4WKO - chain A; structure by X-ray diffraction, 1.90 A resolution.

[Chain A]
Molecule: Aminodeoxyfutalosine nucleosidase
Source organism: Helicobacter pylori
Notes: EC 3.2.2.9
UniProt: Q9ZMY2 (MQMTN_HELPJ); residues 2-230 here = UniProt positions 2-230
Chain sequence (245 residues; each row starts with the number of its first residue; numbers below 1 keep their minus sign (Met-14 is residue -14)):
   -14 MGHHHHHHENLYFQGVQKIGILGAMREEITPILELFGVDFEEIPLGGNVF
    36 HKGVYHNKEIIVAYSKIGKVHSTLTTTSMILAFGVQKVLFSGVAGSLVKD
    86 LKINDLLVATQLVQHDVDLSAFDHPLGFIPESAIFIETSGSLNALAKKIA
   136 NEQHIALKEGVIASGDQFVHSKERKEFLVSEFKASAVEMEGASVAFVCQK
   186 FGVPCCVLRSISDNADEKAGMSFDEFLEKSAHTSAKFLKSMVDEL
Not modelled in the structure: -14 to 0
Differences from the reference sequence: initiating methionine (-14); expression tag (-13 to 1)
Ligand contacts: hydroxybutylthio-DADMe-Immucillin-A (GMD; (3R,4S)-1-[(4-amino-5H-pyrrolo[3,2-d]pyrimidin-7-yl)methyl]-4-{[(4-hydroxybutyl)sulfanyl]methyl}pyrrolidin-3-ol): Ala9, Met10, Ile52, Val78, Ala79, Gly80, Leu104, Phe107, His109, Pro115, Gln152, Phe153, Val154, Val172, Glu173, Met174, Glu175, Arg194, Ser197, Asp198, Ala200, Ala204, Phe208

[Overview]
Chain A binds hydroxybutylthio-DADMe-Immucillin-A.
Chain A is Aminodeoxyfutalosine nucleosidase (Helicobacter pylori); the structure, Crystal structure of
Helicobacter pylori 5'-methylthioadenosine/S-adenosyl homocysteine nucleosidase (MTAN) complexed with
hydroxybutylthio-DADMe-Immucillin-A, was determined by X-ray diffraction (same publication as 4WKN, 4WKP, 4YNB
and 4YO8).
